3DD2 - chains H and B of the 3 polymer chains in the assembly; structure by X-ray diffraction, 1.90 A resolution.

[Chain H]
Protein: Thrombin heavy chain
Organism: Homo sapiens
Notes: EC 3.4.21.5
UniProt: P00734 (THRB_HUMAN); the construct lacks a stretch of the UniProt sequence and is renumbered around it, so the offset changes along the chain: 16-36 = UniProt 364-384; 37-60 = UniProt 386-409; 61-77 = UniProt 419-435; 78-97 = UniProt 437-456; 6 more segments
Sequence (258 residues; row label = number of the first residue in the row; note: 1 number in that range is skipped by the numbering (no residue carries it; nothing is unmodelled there); a row labelled like 60A-60I holds insertion residues (60A, then the next letters in order)):
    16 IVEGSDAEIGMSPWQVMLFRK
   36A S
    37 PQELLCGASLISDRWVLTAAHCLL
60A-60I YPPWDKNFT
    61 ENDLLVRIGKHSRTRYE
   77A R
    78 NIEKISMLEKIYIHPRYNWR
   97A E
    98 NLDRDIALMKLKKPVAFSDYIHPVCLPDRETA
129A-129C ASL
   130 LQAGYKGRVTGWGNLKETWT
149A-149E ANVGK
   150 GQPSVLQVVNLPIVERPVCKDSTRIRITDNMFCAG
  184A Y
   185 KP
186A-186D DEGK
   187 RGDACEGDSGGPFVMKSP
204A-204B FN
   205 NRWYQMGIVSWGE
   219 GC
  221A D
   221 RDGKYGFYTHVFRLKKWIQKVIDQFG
Disulfide bonds: Cys42-Cys58, Cys168-Cys182, Cys191-Cys220
Bound ions: Mg2+: Arg221, Lys224
Residues lining bound ligands: 0G6 (D-phenylalanyl-N-[(2S,3S)-6-{[amino(iminio)methyl]amino}-1-chloro-2-hydroxyhexan-3-yl]-L-prolinamide): His57, Tyr60A, Trp60D, Glu97A, Asn98, Leu99, Ile174, Asp189, Ala190, Cys191, Glu192, Gly193, Asp194, Ser195, Val213, Ser214, Trp215, Gly216, Glu217, Gly219, Cys220, Gly226
UniProt features mapped onto this chain:
  - region: Ala183 to Val200 (High affinity receptor-binding region which is also known as the TP508 peptide)
  - active site (Charge relay system): His57, Asp102, Ser195
  - glycosylation: Asn60G (N-linked (GlcNAc...) (complex) asparagine)
What the authors report for this chain:
  - conformationally variable residues (side-chain flip): Asp178, Arg233
  - contacts within the chain: Arg165-Thr177 (hydrogen bond), Arg165-Met180 (hydrogen bond)

[Chain B]
Molecule: 26-nt RNA strand
Sequence (26 nucleotides; numbered 1 to 26; the number before each row is that of its first residue):
     1 GGGAAXAAAGXXGAAGXAXXXAXXXT
Modified residues: CFL (4-amino-1-(2-deoxy-2-fluoro-5-O-phosphono-beta-D-arabinofuranosyl)pyrimidin-2(1H)-one) at position 6, CFL (4-amino-1-(2-deoxy-2-fluoro-5-O-phosphono-beta-D-arabinofuranosyl)pyrimidin-2(1H)-one) at position 11, UFT (2'-deoxy-2'-fluorouridine 5'-(dihydrogen phosphate)) at position 12, UFT (2'-deoxy-2'-fluorouridine 5'-(dihydrogen phosphate)) at position 17, CFL (4-amino-1-(2-deoxy-2-fluoro-5-O-phosphono-beta-D-arabinofuranosyl)pyrimidin-2(1H)-one) at position 19, UFT (2'-deoxy-2'-fluorouridine 5'-(dihydrogen phosphate)) at position 20, UFT (2'-deoxy-2'-fluorouridine 5'-(dihydrogen phosphate)) at position 21, CFL (4-amino-1-(2-deoxy-2-fluoro-5-O-phosphono-beta-D-arabinofuranosyl)pyrimidin-2(1H)-one) at position 23, CFL (4-amino-1-(2-deoxy-2-fluoro-5-O-phosphono-beta-D-arabinofuranosyl)pyrimidin-2(1H)-one) at position 24, CFL (4-amino-1-(2-deoxy-2-fluoro-5-O-phosphono-beta-D-arabinofuranosyl)pyrimidin-2(1H)-one) at position 25
Bound ions: Mg2+: A8, A9
What the authors report for this chain:
  - Mg2+ coordination: A8, A9

[Interface between chain H and chain B]
Pairs across the interface (34):
  His91(H) with A7(B), salt bridge to the phosphate
  Pro92(H) with CFL_6(B), base contact
  Arg93(H) with CFL_6(B), base contact; A8(B), sugar contact
  Arg101(H) with A8(B), salt bridge to the phosphate; A9(B), salt bridge to the phosphate
  Arg126(H) with UFT_17(B), hydrogen bond to the phosphate; A18(B), salt bridge to the phosphate
  Gln131(H) with A14(B), sugar contact; G16(B), hydrogen bond to the phosphate
  Glu164(H) with A15(B), phosphate contact
  Arg165(H) with G13(B), base contact; A15(B), hydrogen bond to the phosphate
  Pro166(H) with G13(B), sugar contact; A15(B), phosphate contact
  Lys169(H) with UFT_12(B), base contact; G13(B), hydrogen bond to the base
  Asp178(H) with G10(B), base contact; CFL_11(B), base contact; UFT_12(B), base contact; A15(B), hydrogen bond to the base
  Asn179(H) with A7(B), hydrogen bond to the sugar; A8(B), hydrogen bond to the phosphate
  His230(H) with A15(B), base contact
  Arg233(H) with A7(B), hydrogen bond to the base; A15(B), hydrogen bond to the base; G16(B), hydrogen bond to the base
  Leu234(H) with A7(B), phosphate contact
  Lys236(H) with A5(B), salt bridge to the phosphate; CFL_6(B), phosphate contact; A7(B), phosphate contact
  Trp237(H) with CFL_6(B), base contact; A7(B), hydrogen bond to the phosphate
  Lys240(H) with CFL_6(B), base contact
Also at the interface, not in a pair above, chain H (21 interface residues in all): Ala132, Val163, Lys235
Interface features reported in the paper:
  - residue pairs: Arg101(H)-A8(B)
  - interface residues, chain H: Arg101(H), Arg126(H), Arg165(H), Arg233(H), Lys236(H)
  - interface residues, chain B: A7(B), A15(B)

[Overview]
Chain H and chain B form an interface of 21 and 14 residues respectively; the contacts include 11 hydrogen
bonds and 5 salt bridges. Polar pairs include Lys169(H)-G13(B), Asp178(H)-A15(B) and Arg233(H)-A7(B). The
authors report a contact between Arg101(H) and A8(B). From the paper: interface residues Arg101(H), Arg126(H)
and A7(B) among others; Mg2+ coordination by A8(B) and A9(B).
Here chain H is Thrombin heavy chain (Homo sapiens) and chain B is a 26-nt RNA strand. Entry 3DD2 (Crystal
structure of an RNA aptamer bound to human thrombin) was determined by X-ray diffraction.
